PDB entry 6IGC | X-ray diffraction, 3.50 A resolution | chains A and D of the 5 polymer chains in the assembly

Chain A (and D):
Molecule: Major capsid protein L1
Organism: Human papillomavirus type 58
Notes: chain D of this document is another copy of the same molecule, construct and numbering; everything in this record applies to it too
UniProt: P26535 (VL1_HPV58); residues -25 to 498 here correspond to UniProt positions 1-524 (UniProt number = residue number + 26)
Sequence (524 residues; each row starts with the number of its first residue; numbers below 1 keep their minus sign (Met-25 is residue -25)):
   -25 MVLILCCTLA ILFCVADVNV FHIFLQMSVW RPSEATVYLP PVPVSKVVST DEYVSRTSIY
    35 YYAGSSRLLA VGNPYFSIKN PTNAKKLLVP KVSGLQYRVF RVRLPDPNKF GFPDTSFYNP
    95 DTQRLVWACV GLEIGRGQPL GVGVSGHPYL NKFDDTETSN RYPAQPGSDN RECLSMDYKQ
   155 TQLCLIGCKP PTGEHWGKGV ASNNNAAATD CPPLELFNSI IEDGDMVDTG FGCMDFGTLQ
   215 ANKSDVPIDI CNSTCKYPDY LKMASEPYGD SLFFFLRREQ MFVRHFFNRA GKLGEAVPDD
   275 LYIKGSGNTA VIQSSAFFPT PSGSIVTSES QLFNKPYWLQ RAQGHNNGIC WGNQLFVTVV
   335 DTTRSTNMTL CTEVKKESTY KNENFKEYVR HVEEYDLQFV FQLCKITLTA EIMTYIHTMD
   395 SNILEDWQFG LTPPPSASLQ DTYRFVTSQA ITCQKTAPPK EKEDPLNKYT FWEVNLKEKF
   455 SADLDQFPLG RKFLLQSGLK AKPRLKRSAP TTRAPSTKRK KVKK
Not modelled in the structure: -25 to 20, 404-436, 474-498 (chain D: -25 to 19, 179-182, 404-437, 474-498)
Sequence notes: engineered mutation Asn54 (Ser80 in P26535), Thr56 (Asn82 in P26535), Ala58 (Asn84 in P26535), Leu61 (Val87 in P26535), Ser176 (Cys202 in P26535), Lys349 (Thr375 in P26535), Ser352 (Gly378 in P26535), Glu357 (Asp383 in P26535)

Chain A / chain D interface:
Contacting residue pairs (9):
  Ile277(A) - Ser352(D)
  Ile277(A) - Thr353(D)
  Ile277(A) - Tyr354(D)
  Ile277(A) - Phe359(D)  hydrophobic
  Lys278(A) - Ser352(D)
  Lys278(A) - Thr353(D)
  Lys278(A) - Tyr354(D)  hydrogen bond (backbone-backbone)
  Gly279(A) - Thr353(D)
  Ser280(A) - Lys355(D)
Interface residues without a listed pair, chain D (7 interface residues in all): Glu347, Glu351

In short:
4 residues of chain A face 7 of chain D across their interface, with 1 hydrogen bond. The hydrogen-bonded pair
Lys278(A)-Tyr354(D) is a backbone contact.
Chain A and chain D are both Major capsid protein L1 (Human papillomavirus type 58); the structure, Crystal
structure of HPV58/33/52 chimeric L1 pentamer, was determined by X-ray diffraction (same publication as 6IGE,
6IGF and 6IGD).
